7AFI - chains A and P of the 13 polymer chains in the assembly; structure by electron microscopy, 3.53 A resolution.

# Chain A
Molecule: 16SrRNA
Source organism: Escherichia coli
Sequence (1541 nucleotides; each row starts with the number of its first residue; note: 1 number in that range is skipped by the numbering (no residue carries it; nothing is unmodelled there)):
     1 AAAUUGAAGAGUUUGAUCAUGGCUCAGAUUGAACGCUGGCGGCAGGCCUA
    51 ACACAUGCAAGUCGAACGGUAACAGGAAGAAGCUUGCUUCUUUGCUGACG
   101 AGUGGCGGACGGGUGAGUAAUGUCUGGGAAACUGCCUGAUGGAGGGGGAU
   151 AACUACUGGAAACGGUAGCUAAUACCGCAUAACGUCGCAAGACCAAAGAG
   201 GGGGACCUUCGGGCCUCUUGCCAUCGGAUGUGCCCAGAUGGGAUUAGCUA
   251 GUAGGUGGGGUAACGGCUCACCUAGGCGACGAUCCCUAGCUGGUCUGAGA
   301 GGAUGACCAGCCACACUGGAACUGAGACACGGUCCAGACUCCUACGGGAG
   351 GCAGCAGUGGGGAAUAUUGCACAAUGGGCGCAAGCCUGAUGCAGCCAUGC
   401 CGCGUGUAUGAAGAAGGCCUUCGGGUUGUAAAGUACUUUCAGCGGGGAGG
   451 AAGGGAGUAAAGUUAAUACCUUUGCUCAUUGACGUUACCCGCAGAAGAAG
   501 CACCGGCUAACUCCGUGCCAGCAGCCXCGGUAAUACGGAGGGUGCAAGCG
   551 UUAAUCGGAAUUACUGGGCGUAAAGCGCACGCAGGCGGUUUGUUAAGUCA
   601 GAUGUGAAAUCCCCGGGCUCAACCUGGGAACUGCAUCUGAUACUGGCAAG
   651 CUUGAGUCUCGUAGAGGGGGGUAGAAUUCCAGGUGUAGCGGUGAAAUGCG
   701 UAGAGAUCUGGAGGAAUACCGGUGGCGAAGGCGGCCCCCUGGACGAAGAC
   751 UGACGCUCAGGUGCGAAAGCGUGGGGAGCAAACAGGAUUAGAUACCCUGG
   801 UAGUCCACGCCGUAAACGAUGUCGACUUGGAGGUUGUGCCCUUGAGGCGU
   851 GGCUUCCGGAGCUAACGCGUUAAGUCGACCGCCUGGGGAGUACGGCCGCA
   901 AGGUUAAAACUCAAAUGAAUUGACGGGGGC
   932 CCGCACAAGCGGUGGAGCAUGUGGUUUAAUUCGAUGXAACGCGAAGAACC
   982 UUACCUGGUCUUGACAUCCACGGAAGUUUUCAGAGAUGAGAAUGUGCCUU
  1032 CGGGAACCGUGAGACAGGUGCUGCAUGGCUGUCGUCAGCUCGUGUUGUGA
  1082 AAUGUUGGGUUAAGUCCCGCAACGAGCGCAACCCUUAUCCUUUGUUGCCA
  1132 GCGGUCCGGCCGGGAACUCAAAGGAGACUGCCAGUGAUAAACUGGAGGAA
  1182 GGUGGGGAUGACGUCAAGUCAUCAUGGCCCUUACGACCAGGGCUACACAC
  1232 GUGCUACAAUGGCGCAUACAAAGAGAAGCGACCUCGCGAGAGCAAGCGGA
  1282 CCUCAUAAAGUGCGUCGUAGUCCGGAUUGGAGUCUGCAACUCGACUCCAU
  1332 GAAGUCGGAAUCGCUAGUAAUCGUGGAUCAGAAUGCCACGGUGAAUACGU
  1382 UCCCGGCCUUGAACACACCGCCCGUXACACCAUGGGAGUGGGUUGCAAAA
  1432 GAAGUAGGUAGCUUAACCUUCGGGAGGGCGCUUACCACUUUGUGAUUCAU
  1482 GACUGGGGUGAAGUCGUAACAAGGUAACCGUAGGGGAACCUGCGGUUGGA
  1532 UCACCUCCUUA
Disordered / not traced: 932-1386, 1401-1408, 1492-1501, 1541-1542
Modified positions: PSU (pseudouridine-5'-monophosphate) at position 516, G7M (N7-methyl-guanosine-5'-monophosphate) at position 527, 2MG (2N-methylguanosine-5'-monophosphate) at position 967, 5MC (5-methylcytidine-5'-monophosphate) at position 968, 2MG (2N-methylguanosine-5'-monophosphate) at position 1208, 4OC (4n,o2'-methylcytidine-5'-monophosphate) at position 1402, 5MC (5-methylcytidine-5'-monophosphate) at position 1407, UR3 (3-methyluridine-5'-monophoshate) at position 1498, 2MG (2N-methylguanosine-5'-monophosphate) at position 1516, MA6 (6N-dimethyladenosine-5'-monophoshate) at position 1518, MA6 (6N-dimethyladenosine-5'-monophoshate) at position 1519
Metal / ion sites: Mg2+ site 1 near G21 (its only coordinating residue here); Mg2+ site 2 near G41 (its only coordinating residue here); Mg2+ site 3: C48, G115; Mg2+ site 4 near A53 (its only coordinating residue here); Mg2+ site 5 near U56 (its only coordinating residue here); Mg2+ site 6: A59, U387; Mg2+ site 7: A109, G331; Mg2+ site 8 near G111 (its only coordinating residue here); Mg2+ site 9 near G113 (its only coordinating residue here); Mg2+ site 10: A116, G117, G289; Mg2+ site 11: G145, A197; Mg2+ site 12: A174, C175; 19 more Mg2+ sites not listed

# Chain P
Molecule: 30S ribosomal protein S16
Source organism: Escherichia coli
UniProt: C3SYP2 (C3SYP2_ECOLX); residues 1-82 here = UniProt positions 1-82
Chain sequence (82 residues; each row starts with the number of its first residue):
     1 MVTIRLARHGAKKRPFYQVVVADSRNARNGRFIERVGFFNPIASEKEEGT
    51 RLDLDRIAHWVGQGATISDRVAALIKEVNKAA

# How chain A and chain P interact
Residue-residue contacts (68; chain A residue first):
  C43(A) - Lys12(P)  salt bridge to the phosphate
  A44(A) - Lys12(P)  phosphate contact
  C110(A) - Arg25(P)  hydrogen bond to the sugar
  G111(A) - Arg25(P)  sugar contact
  G111(A) - Ala27(P)  phosphate contact
  G112(A) - Ala27(P)  phosphate contact
  G134(A) - Met1(P)  base contact
  G134(A) - Arg25(P)  hydrogen bond to the base
  C135(A) - Met1(P)  hydrogen bond to the base
  C136(A) - Gly64(P)  hydrogen bond to the sugar
  U137(A) - Gly64(P)  sugar contact
  G227(A) - Gln63(P)  base contact
  A228(A) - Val2(P)  sugar contact
  A228(A) - Trp60(P)  phosphate contact
  U229(A) - Val2(P)  sugar contact
  U229(A) - Asp23(P)  sugar contact
  G230(A) - Ile33(P)  phosphate contact
  A309(A) - Asn29(P)  sugar contact
  A309(A) - Gly30(P)  phosphate contact
  A309(A) - Arg31(P)  phosphate contact
  G310(A) - Gly30(P)  phosphate contact
  G310(A) - Arg31(P)  hydrogen bond to the phosphate
  C311(A) - Arg31(P)  phosphate contact
  A374(A) - Tyr17(P)  sugar contact
  A374(A) - Arg70(P)  hydrogen bond to the phosphate
  U375(A) - Leu6(P)  hydrogen bond to the sugar
  U375(A) - Tyr17(P)  sugar contact
  U375(A) - Arg28(P)  hydrogen bond to the base
  U375(A) - Arg70(P)  salt bridge to the phosphate
  G376(A) - Arg5(P)  phosphate contact
  G376(A) - Leu6(P)  hydrogen bond to the phosphate
  G376(A) - Arg28(P)  sugar contact
  G376(A) - Ser68(P)  hydrogen bond to the phosphate
  G377(A) - Arg5(P)  salt bridge to the phosphate
  U390(A) - Arg28(P)  hydrogen bond to the phosphate
  G391(A) - Arg8(P)  hydrogen bond to the phosphate
  G391(A) - Arg28(P)  salt bridge to the phosphate
  C392(A) - Arg8(P)  salt bridge to the phosphate
  C392(A) - Lys12(P)  phosphate contact
  C392(A) - Lys13(P)  hydrogen bond to the phosphate
  A393(A) - Lys12(P)  salt bridge to the phosphate
  A393(A) - Lys13(P)  salt bridge to the phosphate
  G449(A) - Ile42(P)  sugar contact
  A451(A) - Arg70(P)  salt bridge to the phosphate
  A452(A) - Arg70(P)  base contact
  A452(A) - Ala73(P)  sugar contact
  U473(A) - Lys76(P)  salt bridge to the phosphate
  U473(A) - Lys80(P)  phosphate contact
  G474(A) - Lys80(P)  salt bridge to the phosphate
  C483(A) - Lys13(P)  sugar contact
  G616(A) - Glu47(P)  sugar contact
  G617(A) - Arg14(P)  hydrogen bond to the sugar
  G617(A) - Ser44(P)  hydrogen bond to the phosphate
  G617(A) - Lys46(P)  phosphate contact
  G617(A) - Glu47(P)  sugar contact
  C618(A) - Arg14(P)  hydrogen bond to the sugar
  C618(A) - Ser44(P)  phosphate contact
  C618(A) - Lys46(P)  salt bridge to the phosphate
  C623(A) - Ala11(P)  sugar contact
  C624(A) - Gly10(P)  phosphate contact
  C624(A) - Arg14(P)  hydrogen bond to the base
  U625(A) - His9(P)  phosphate contact
  U625(A) - Gly10(P)  phosphate contact
  U625(A) - Phe16(P)  phosphate contact
  G626(A) - Gln18(P)  phosphate contact
  G626(A) - Arg51(P)  hydrogen bond to the sugar
  G627(A) - Arg35(P)  salt bridge to the phosphate
  G627(A) - Arg51(P)  salt bridge to the phosphate
Also at the interface, not in a pair above, chain A (43 interface residues in all): A389, G450, G453, A608, A609
Also at the interface, not in a pair above, chain P (47 interface residues in all): Thr3, Pro15, Ser24, Asn26, Phe38, Pro41, Glu48, Gly62, Asp69, Val71, Glu77

# Summary
43 residues of chain A and 47 residues of chain P are in contact; the contacts include 18 hydrogen bonds and
13 salt bridges. Polar pairs include G134(A)-Arg25(P), C135(A)-Met1(P) and U375(A)-Arg28(P). The Mg2+ site 3
is built by C48(A) and G115(A).
Here chain A is 16SrRNA and chain P is 30S ribosomal protein S16, both from Escherichia coli. Entry 7AFI
(Bacterial 30S ribosomal subunit assembly complex state C (body domain)) was determined by electron
microscopy, deposited together with 7AF3, 7AF5, 7AF8, 7AFA, 7AFD, 7AFH and 17 further entries.
